8YJY - chains A and B; structure by electron microscopy, 3.30 A resolution.

[Chain A]
Molecule: SmCdnG
Source organism: Serratia marcescens
Chain sequence (407 residues; numbered 1 to 407; the number before each row is that of its first residue):
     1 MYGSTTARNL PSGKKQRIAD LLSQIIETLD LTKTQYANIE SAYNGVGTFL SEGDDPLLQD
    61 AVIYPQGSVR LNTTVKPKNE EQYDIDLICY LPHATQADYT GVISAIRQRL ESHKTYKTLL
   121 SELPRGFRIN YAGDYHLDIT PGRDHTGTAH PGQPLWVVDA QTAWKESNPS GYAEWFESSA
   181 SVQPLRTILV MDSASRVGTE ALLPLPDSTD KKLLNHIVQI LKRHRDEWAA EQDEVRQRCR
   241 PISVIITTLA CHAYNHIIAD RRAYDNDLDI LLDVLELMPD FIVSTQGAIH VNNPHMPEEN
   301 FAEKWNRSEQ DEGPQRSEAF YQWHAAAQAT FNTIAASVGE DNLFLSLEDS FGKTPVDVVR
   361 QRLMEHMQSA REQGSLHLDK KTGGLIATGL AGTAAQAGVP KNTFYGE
Disordered / not traced: 1-4, 191-210, 389-396, 406-407
From the paper describing this entry:
  - mutagenesis - K401A, Y405A, G406A, E407DEL: unchanged binding to Type VI secretion protein (chain B)
  - mutagenesis - G406L, G406V: abolished binding to Type VI secretion protein (chain B)

[Chain B]
Molecule: Type VI secretion protein
Source organism: Serratia marcescens
UniProt: A0A0P0QAP1 (A0A0P0QAP1_SERMA); residue numbers follow UniProt; this construct covers 1-162
Chain sequence (162 residues; row label = number of the first residue in the row):
     1 MNNVVIRHHC KPLTIAQQYR ALKAGGPYER LRIIHHDRTL LWEGWLQPSL FSRRYKVAVR
    61 YSLGTPPICV VTEPDLFALA GTRAIPHLYP ADKHIPGARL CLFLPRSQAD DGLSEWRAQL
   121 KISDTLIPWA SLWLFYFEQW LHTGHWEGGG KHPRPSEVKN ER
Disordered / not traced: 1-3, 161-162
Sequence notes: conflict Leu50 (Val in A0A0P0QAP1), Lys56 (Arg in A0A0P0QAP1), Ala78 (Thr in A0A0P0QAP1), His142 (Tyr in A0A0P0QAP1), Pro155 (Thr in A0A0P0QAP1)
From the paper describing this entry:
  - mutagenesis - C69A, K151A, H152A: unchanged binding to SmCdnG (chain A)
  - mutagenesis - K159A: decreased binding to SmCdnG (chain A)
  - mutagenesis - H87A: abolished binding to SmCdnG (chain A)
  - mutagenesis - H87A, C101A: abolished catalytic activity on cGAS-MBP
  - catalytic residues: His87, His152
  - mutagenesis - H152A: decreased catalytic activity on pH 5.0
  - mutagenesis - K159A: increased catalytic activity

[Interface between chain A and chain B]
Contacting residue pairs - 59 pairs, chain A then chain B:
  Lys14(A) - Leu50(B)
  Lys14(A) - Phe51(B)
  Ile18(A) - Phe51(B)  hydrophobic
  Ser337(A) - Phe51(B)
  Val338(A) - Phe51(B)
  Gly339(A) - Phe51(B)  hydrogen bond (backbone-backbone)
  Glu340(A) - Ser49(B)  hydrogen bond
  Glu340(A) - Phe51(B)
  Glu340(A) - Ser52(B)
  Glu340(A) - Glu138(B)
  Asp341(A) - Arg53(B)  salt bridge
  Asp341(A) - His142(B)  hydrogen bond (backbone-side chain)
  Leu343(A) - Phe51(B)  hydrophobic
  Phe344(A) - Gln139(B)
  Phe344(A) - His142(B)
  Leu345(A) - His142(B)
  Glu348(A) - His142(B)  salt bridge
  Arg360(A) - Gln139(B)
  Arg360(A) - Thr143(B)
  Met364(A) - Gln139(B)
  Met364(A) - Glu147(B)
  Met367(A) - Phe135(B)  hydrophobic
  Arg371(A) - Gly149(B)
  Leu376(A) - Leu132(B)  hydrophobic
  Leu378(A) - Pro128(B)  hydrophobic
  Lys380(A) - Ala24(B)  hydrogen bond (side chain-backbone)
  Lys380(A) - Gly25(B)
  Lys380(A) - Gly26(B)
  Lys380(A) - Pro27(B)
  Lys381(A) - Pro27(B)
  Thr382(A) - Leu46(B)
  Thr382(A) - Gln47(B)  hydrogen bond (backbone-backbone)
  Gly383(A) - Gln47(B)
  Gly383(A) - Ser131(B)  hydrogen bond (backbone-side chain)
  Gly384(A) - Gln47(B)
  Leu385(A) - Pro48(B)
  Leu385(A) - Ser131(B)
  Leu385(A) - Leu132(B)  hydrophobic
  Leu385(A) - Phe135(B)  hydrophobic
  Val399(A) - Trp129(B)
  Val399(A) - Leu132(B)  hydrophobic
  Pro400(A) - Thr125(B)
  Pro400(A) - Trp129(B)
  Asn402(A) - Glu115(B)
  Thr403(A) - Leu102(B)
  Thr403(A) - Phe103(B)
  Thr403(A) - Trp129(B)  hydrogen bond (side chain-backbone)
  Thr403(A) - Leu132(B)
  Phe404(A) - Phe103(B)
  Phe404(A) - Trp133(B)
  Phe404(A) - Tyr136(B)  hydrophobic
  Phe404(A) - Trp146(B)  hydrophobic
  Phe404(A) - Gly149(B)
  Tyr405(A) - His87(B)
  Tyr405(A) - Leu88(B)
  Tyr405(A) - Cys101(B)  hydrophobic
  Tyr405(A) - Phe103(B)
  Tyr405(A) - Lys151(B)
  Tyr405(A) - Lys159(B)  hydrogen bond (backbone-side chain)
Interface residues without a listed pair, chain A (34 interface residues in all): Gly13, Ile334, Asn342, Gln368, Lys401
Interface residues without a listed pair, chain B (40 interface residues in all): Trp45, Tyr89, Leu104, Leu141, Gly148
The authors on this interface:
  - pairs named by the authors: Tyr405(A)-Lys159(B)

[Overview]
34 residues of chain A face 40 of chain B across their interface, with 8 hydrogen bonds and 2 salt bridges.
Among the polar pairs are Asp341(A)-Arg53(B), Glu348(A)-His142(B) and Glu340(A)-Ser49(B). The authors report a
contact between Tyr405(A) and Lys159(B). The paper reports catalytic residues His87(B) and His152(B); G406L
and G406V of chain A abolish binding to Type VI secretion protein (chain B); 12 substitutions were tested in
all.
Here chain A is SmCdnG and chain B is Type VI secretion protein, both from Serratia marcescens. Entry 8YJY
(Cryo-EM Structure of CdnG-E2 complex from Serratia marcescens) was determined by electron microscopy,
deposited together with 8HSB.
